PDB entry 7Q7I | X-ray diffraction, 1.78 A resolution | chain A

# Chain A
Molecule: Tyrosine-protein kinase JAK2
Organism: Homo sapiens
Notes: EC 2.7.10.2
Reference sequence: O60674 (JAK2_HUMAN); residues 839-1132 here = UniProt positions 839-1132
Amino-acid sequence (316 residues; row label = number of the first residue in the row):
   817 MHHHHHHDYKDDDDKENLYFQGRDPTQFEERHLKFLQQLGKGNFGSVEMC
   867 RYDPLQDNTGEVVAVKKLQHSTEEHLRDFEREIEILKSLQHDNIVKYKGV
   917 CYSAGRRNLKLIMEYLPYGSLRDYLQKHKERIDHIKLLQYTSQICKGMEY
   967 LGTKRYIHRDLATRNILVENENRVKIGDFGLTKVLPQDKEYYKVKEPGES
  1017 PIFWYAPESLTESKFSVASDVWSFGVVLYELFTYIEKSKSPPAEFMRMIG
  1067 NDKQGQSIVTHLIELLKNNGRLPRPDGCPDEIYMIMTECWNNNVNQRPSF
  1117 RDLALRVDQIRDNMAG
Unresolved in the structure: 817-839, 1132
Differences from the reference sequence: initiating methionine (817); expression tag (818-838); conflict Ser1073 (Met in O60674), Thr1076 (Phe in O60674)
Modified / non-standard residues: Tyr1007 (O-phosphotyrosine; PTR); Tyr1008 (O-phosphotyrosine; PTR)
Swiss-Prot annotation at these positions:
  - active site: Asp976 (Proton acceptor)
  - binding site (ATP): Leu855 to Val863, Lys882
  - modified residue (Phosphotyrosine): Tyr868, Tyr966, Tyr972, Tyr1007, Tyr1008
  - mutagenesis: Lys882 (K882E: Loss of ability to up-regulate potassium voltage-gated channel activity of KCNA3)
Small-molecule neighbours: 9I8 (4-[8-methoxy-2-[(1-methylpyrazol-4-yl)amino]quinazolin-6-yl]phenol): Leu855, Gly856, Val863, Ala880, Lys882, Glu898, Leu902, Val911, Leu927, Met929, Glu930, Tyr931, Leu932, Pro933, Gly935, Leu983, Gly993, Asp994, Phe995

# In short
Chain A binds compound 9I8. From UniProt: active-site residue Asp976, 10 ATP-binding residues and one
mutagenesis site.
Chain A is Tyrosine-protein kinase JAK2 (Homo sapiens); the structure, JAK2 in complex with
4-{8-methoxy-2-[(1-methyl-1H-pyrazol-4-yl)amino]quinazolin-6-yl}phenol, was determined by X-ray diffraction
(same publication as 7Q6H, 7Q7K, 7Q7L and 7Q7W).
